Entry 6FML (electron microscopy, 4.34 A resolution (low resolution: residue-level contacts below are approximate; hydrogen-bond / salt-bridge calls are withheld)); this record covers chains L and R of the 20 polymer chains in the assembly.

# Chain L
Molecule: Nucleosomal DNA Strand 2
Sequence (196 nucleotides; row label = number of the first residue in the row; numbers below 1 keep their minus sign (DT-72 is residue -72)):
   -72 TGGAGAATCC CGGTGCCGAG GCCGCTCAAT TGGTCGTAGC AAGCTCTAGC ACCGCTTAAA
   -12 CGCACGTACG CGCTGTCCCC CGCGTTTTAA CCGCCAAGGG GATTACTCCC TAGTCTCCAG
    48 GCACGTGTCA GATATATACA TCCTGTGCAT GTATTGAACA GCGACCTTGC CGGTGCCAGT
   108 CGGATAGTGT TCCGAG
Unresolved in the structure: -72 to -71, 74-123

# Chain R
Protein: Histone H4
Organism: Homo sapiens
UniProtKB: P62805 (H4_HUMAN); residues 1-102 here correspond to UniProt positions 2-103 (UniProt number = residue number + 1)
Amino-acid sequence (102 residues; numbered 1 to 102; the number before each row is that of its first residue):
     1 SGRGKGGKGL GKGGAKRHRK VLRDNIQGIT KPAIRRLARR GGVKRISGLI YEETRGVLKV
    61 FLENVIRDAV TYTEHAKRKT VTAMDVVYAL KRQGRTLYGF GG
Unresolved in the structure: 1-20
Swiss-Prot annotation at these positions:
  - DNA-binding region: Lys16 to Lys20
  - modified residue: Ser1 (N-acetylserine), Arg3 (Asymmetric dimethylarginine), Lys5 (N6-(2-hydroxyisobutyryl)lysine), Lys8 (N6-(2-hydroxyisobutyryl)lysine), Lys12 (N6-(2-hydroxyisobutyryl)lysine), Lys16 (N6-(2-hydroxyisobutyryl)lysine), Lys20 (N6,N6,N6-trimethyllysine), Lys31 (N6-(2-hydroxyisobutyryl)lysine), Lys44 (N6-(2-hydroxyisobutyryl)lysine), Ser47 (Phosphoserine), Tyr51 (Phosphotyrosine), Lys59 (N6-(2-hydroxyisobutyryl)lysine), Lys77 (N6-(2-hydroxyisobutyryl)lysine), Lys79 (N6-(2-hydroxyisobutyryl)lysine), Thr80 (Phosphothreonine), Tyr88 (Phosphotyrosine), Lys91 (N6-(2-hydroxyisobutyryl)lysine)
  - cross-link (Glycyl lysine isopeptide (Lys-Gly)): Lys12 (interchain with G-Cter in SUMO2), Lys20 (interchain with G-Cter in SUMO2), Lys31 (interchain with G-Cter in SUMO2), Lys59 (interchain with G-Cter in SUMO2), Lys79 (interchain with G-Cter in SUMO2), Lys91 (interchain with G-Cter in SUMO2)

# How chain L and chain R interact
Residue-residue contacts - 12 pairs, chain L then chain R:
  DC7(L) - Arg45(R)
  DC7(L) - Ile46(R)
  DC7(L) - Ser47(R)
  DC7(L) - Gly48(R)
  DC8(L) - Arg35(R)
  DC8(L) - Arg45(R)
  DC8(L) - Ile46(R)
  DG27(L) - Lys79(R)
  DG27(L) - Thr80(R)
  DG28(L) - Arg78(R)
  DG28(L) - Lys79(R)
  DG28(L) - Thr80(R)
Interface residues without a listed pair, chain L (6 interface residues in all): DC6, DG9
Interface residues without a listed pair, chain R (10 interface residues in all): Arg39, Lys44

# Summary
6 residues of chain L and 10 residues of chain R are in contact. Curated annotation (UniProt) lists a
DNA-binding region on chain R.
Chain L is Nucleosomal DNA Strand 2 and chain R is Histone H4 (Homo sapiens); the structure, CryoEM Structure
INO80core Nucleosome complex, was determined by electron microscopy, deposited together with 6FHS.
